8UT4 - chains B and D of the 8 polymer chains in the assembly; structure by electron microscopy, 3.30 A resolution.

[Chain B (and D)]
Protein: Hemagglutinin HA2 chain
Source organism: Influenza A virus
Notes: chain D of this document is another copy of the same molecule, construct and numbering; everything in this record applies to it too
UniProtKB: A0A6G7M316 (A0A6G7M316_9INFA); residues -3 to 177 here correspond to UniProt positions 341-521 (UniProt number = residue number + 344)
Chain sequence (250 residues; each row starts with the number of its first residue; numbers below 1 keep their minus sign (Ile-3 is residue -3)):
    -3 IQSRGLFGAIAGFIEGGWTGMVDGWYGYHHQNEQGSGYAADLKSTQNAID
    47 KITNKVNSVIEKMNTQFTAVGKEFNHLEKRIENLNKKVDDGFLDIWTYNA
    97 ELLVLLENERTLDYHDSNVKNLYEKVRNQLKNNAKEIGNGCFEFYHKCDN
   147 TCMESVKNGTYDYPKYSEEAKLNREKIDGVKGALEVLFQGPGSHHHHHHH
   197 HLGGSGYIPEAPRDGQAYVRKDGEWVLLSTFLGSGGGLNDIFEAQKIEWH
Disordered / not traced: -3 to 9, 174-246
Construct notes: expression tag (178-246)
Disulfides: Cys144-Cys148
Small-molecule neighbours: N-acetylglucosamine (NAG; 2-acetamido-2-deoxy-beta-D-glucopyranose): Lys39, Glu150, Asn154

[Chain B / chain D interface]
Pairs across the interface (32):
  Ser54(B) - Leu101(D)
  Val55(B) - Tyr94(D)  hydrogen bond (backbone-side chain)
  Lys58(B) - Tyr94(D)
  Lys58(B) - Glu97(D)
  Met59(B) - Asp90(D)
  Met59(B) - Tyr94(D)  hydrophobic
  Asn60(B) - Leu89(D)
  Asn60(B) - Asp90(D)
  Gln62(B) - Asp86(D)
  Val66(B) - Lys83(D)
  Lys68(B) - Asn79(D)
  Glu69(B) - Arg76(D)  hydrogen bond (backbone-side chain)
  Phe70(B) - Arg76(D)
  Glu74(B) - Arg76(D)  salt bridge
  Asn81(B) - Leu80(D)
  Val84(B) - Val84(D)  hydrophobic
  Asp85(B) - Lys83(D)  salt bridge
  Phe88(B) - Lys83(D)
  Phe88(B) - Val84(D)
  Phe88(B) - Gly87(D)
  Phe88(B) - Phe88(D)  hydrophobic
  Phe88(B) - Ile91(D)  hydrophobic
  Trp92(B) - Asp90(D)
  Trp92(B) - Ile91(D)  hydrophobic
  Trp92(B) - Tyr94(D)  hydrophobic
  Asn95(B) - Asn95(D)
  Leu99(B) - Tyr94(D)
  Leu99(B) - Leu98(D)  hydrophobic
  Glu103(B) - Leu102(D)
  Arg106(B) - Glu105(D)  salt bridge
  Arg106(B) - Arg106(D)
  Lys127(B) - Arg123(D)
Other interface residues (no listed pair), chain B (26 interface residues in all): Gly67, Asn71, Ile77, Leu80, Ile91
Other interface residues (no listed pair), chain D (21 interface residues in all): Glu132

[In short]
The interface between chain B and chain D involves 26 residues on one side and 21 on the other, with 2
hydrogen bonds and 3 salt bridges. Polar pairs include Glu74(B)-Arg76(D), Asp85(B)-Lys83(D) and
Arg106(B)-Glu105(D). Chain B binds N-acetylglucosamine.
Chain B and chain D are both Hemagglutinin HA2 chain (Influenza A virus); the structure, CryoEM structure of
A/Michigan/45/2015 H1 in complex with flu HA central stem VH1-18 antibody 09-1B12, was determined by electron
microscopy together with 8UT6, 8UT7, 8UT8, 8UT9 and 8UWA from the same study.
